PDB entry 5U0P | electron microscopy, 4.40 A resolution (low resolution: residue-level contacts below are approximate; hydrogen-bond / salt-bridge calls are withheld) | chains H and R of the 16 polymer chains in the assembly

[Chain H]
Name: Mediator complex subunit 8
Organism: Schizosaccharomyces pombe
UniProtKB: O94646 (MED8_SCHPO); residues 1-200 here = UniProt positions 1-200
Sequence (200 residues; numbered 1 to 200; the number before each row is that of its first residue):
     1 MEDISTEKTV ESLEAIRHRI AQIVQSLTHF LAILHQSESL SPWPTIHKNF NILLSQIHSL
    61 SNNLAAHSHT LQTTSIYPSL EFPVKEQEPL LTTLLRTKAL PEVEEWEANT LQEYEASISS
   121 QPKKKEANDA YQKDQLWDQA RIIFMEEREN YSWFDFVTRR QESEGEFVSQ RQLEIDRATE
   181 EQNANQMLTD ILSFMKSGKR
Disordered / not traced: 1-2, 155-170

[Chain R]
Name: Mediator complex subunit 18
Organism: Schizosaccharomyces pombe
UniProtKB: O14198 (MED18_SCHPO); residue numbers follow UniProt; this construct covers 1-207
Sequence (207 residues; row label = number of the first residue in the row):
     1 MQELYLLGVV PSRRFEAVVN SLSKTLDGPK TILEFWVVYR PKDVPPNLPR QPDSWLRLCS
    61 NIESHDETDT EWSKNTQWSM YLEGNSEPKR EDKCGIRPVN RAKLTNGSVT EFVEKMGYEF
   121 SHEYIIQGLE YFFFDTTVRI YQTLIPSQQR SIKPPFHPMN EEQPWILHVY THVADASNQV
   181 AMAKAEANLT KVKTLLSAFC DLKNVRL

[Interface between chain H and chain R]
Residue-residue contacts (24; chain H residue first):
  Arg177(H) with Arg13(R)
  Glu180(H) with Arg13(R)
  Asn185(H) with Val9(R)
  Met187(H) with Asn160(R); Glu162(R); Pro164(R)
  Leu188(H) with Val9(R); Ile166(R)
  Ile191(H) with Thr143(R); Met159(R)
  Phe194(H) with His122(R); Tyr124(R); Ile145(R)
  Met195(H) with Arg57(R); His122(R); Tyr124(R); Thr143(R)
  Lys196(H) with Pro52(R); Arg57(R); His122(R)
  Ser197(H) with His122(R)
  Gly198(H) with His122(R)
  Arg200(H) with Ile145(R); Met159(R)
Other interface residues (no listed pair), chain H (13 interface residues in all): Ala184
Other interface residues (no listed pair), chain R (16 interface residues in all): Glu123, Gln163, Leu207

[In short]
Chain H and chain R form an interface of 13 and 16 residues respectively.
Chain H is Mediator complex subunit 8 and chain R is Mediator complex subunit 18, both from
Schizosaccharomyces pombe; the structure, Cryo-EM structure of the transcriptional Mediator, was determined by
electron microscopy together with 5U0S from the same study.
